Entry 6GEJ (electron microscopy, 3.60 A resolution); this record covers chains G and J of the 20 polymer chains in the assembly.

Chain G:
Name: Histone H2B.1
Source organism: Saccharomyces cerevisiae (strain ATCC 204508 / S288c)
UniProt: P02293 (H2B1_YEAST); residues 0-130 here correspond to UniProt positions 1-131 (UniProt number = residue number + 1)
Chain sequence (131 residues; each row starts with the number of its first residue; numbering starts at 0):
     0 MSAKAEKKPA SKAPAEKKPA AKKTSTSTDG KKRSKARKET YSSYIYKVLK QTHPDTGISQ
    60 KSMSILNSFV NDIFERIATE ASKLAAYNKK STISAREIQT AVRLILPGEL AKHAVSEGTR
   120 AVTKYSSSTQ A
Disordered / not traced: 0-32, 129-130
UniProt features mapped onto this chain:
  - modified residue: Lys6 (N6-acetyllysine), Lys7 (N6-acetyllysine), Ser10 (Phosphoserine), Lys11 (N6-acetyllysine), Lys16 (N6-acetyllysine), Lys17 (N6-acetyllysine), Lys21 (N6-acetyllysine), Lys22 (N6-acetyllysine), Lys34 (N6-succinyllysine), Lys37 (N6,N6-dimethyllysine), Lys46 (N6-succinyllysine)
  - cross-link (Glycyl lysine isopeptide (Lys-Gly)): Lys6 (interchain with G-Cter in SUMO), Lys7 (interchain with G-Cter in SUMO), Lys16 (interchain with G-Cter in SUMO), Lys17 (interchain with G-Cter in SUMO), Lys123 (interchain with G-Cter in ubiquitin)

Chain J:
Molecule: 154-nt DNA strand
Source organism: synthetic construct
Sequence (154 nucleotides; each row starts with the number of its first residue; numbers below 1 keep their minus sign (DT-76 is residue -76)):
   -76 TGCACAGGAT GTATATATCT GACACGTGCC TGGAGACTAG GGAGTAATCC CCTTGGCGGT
   -16 TAAAACGCGG GGGACAGCGC GTACGTGCGT TTAAGCGGTG CTAGAGCTGT CTACGACCAA
    44 TTGAGCGGCC TCGGCACCGG GATTCTCCAG GGCG

Chain G / chain J interface:
Contacting residue pairs (9):
  Lys34(G) with DG51(J), salt bridge to the phosphate
  Arg36(G) with DC49(J), sugar contact; DG50(J), phosphate contact
  Lys37(G) with DC49(J), sugar contact; DG50(J), salt bridge to the phosphate
  Glu38(G) with DC49(J), phosphate contact
  Thr39(G) with DC49(J), hydrogen bond to the phosphate
  Tyr43(G) with DG48(J), hydrogen bond to the phosphate
  Lys46(G) with DG48(J), salt bridge to the phosphate
Interface residues without a listed pair, chain G (10 interface residues in all): Ala35, Ser41, Ser42

Overview:
10 residues of chain G face 4 of chain J across their interface, with 2 hydrogen bonds and 3 salt bridges.
Among the polar pairs are Thr39(G)-DC49(J), Tyr43(G)-DG48(J) and Lys34(G)-DG51(J).
Here chain G is Histone H2B.1 (Saccharomyces cerevisiae (strain ATCC 204508 / S288c)) and chain J is a 154-nt
DNA strand (synthetic construct). Entry 6GEJ (Chromatin remodeller-nucleosome complex at 3.6 A resolution) was
determined by electron microscopy (same publication as 6GEN).
